PDB entry 7KC2 | electron microscopy, 2.67 A resolution | chains A and C of the 4 polymer chains in the assembly

# Chain A (and C)
Name: Alcohol dehydrogenase
Organism: Saccharomyces cerevisiae
Notes: EC 1.1.1.1; chain C of this document is another copy of the same molecule, construct and numbering; everything in this record applies to it too
UniProtKB: S5RZC2 (S5RZC2_YEASX); residues 1-347 here correspond to UniProt positions 2-348 (UniProt number = residue number + 1)
Amino-acid sequence (347 residues; row label = number of the first residue in the row):
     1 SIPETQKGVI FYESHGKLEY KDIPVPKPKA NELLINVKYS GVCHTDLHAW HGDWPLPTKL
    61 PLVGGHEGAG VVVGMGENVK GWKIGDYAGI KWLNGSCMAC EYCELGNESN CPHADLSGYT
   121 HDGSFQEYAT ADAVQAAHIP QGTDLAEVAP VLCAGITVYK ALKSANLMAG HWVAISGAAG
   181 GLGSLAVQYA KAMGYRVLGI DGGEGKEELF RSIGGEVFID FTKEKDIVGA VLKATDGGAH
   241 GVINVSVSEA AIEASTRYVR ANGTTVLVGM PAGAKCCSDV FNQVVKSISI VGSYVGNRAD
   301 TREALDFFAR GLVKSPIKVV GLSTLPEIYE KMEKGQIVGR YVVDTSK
Bound ions: Zn2+ site 1: C43, H66, C153; Zn2+ site 2: C97, C100, C103, C111
Residues lining bound ligands: NAD (nicotinamide-adenine-dinucleotide): C43, H44, T45, H48, W54, C153, T157, S176, G177, A179, G180, G181, L182, G183, I200, D201, G202, K206, F221, V245, S246, V247, S248, A251, V268, G269, M270, P271, S293, Y294, V295, M332, I337, R340

# Chain A / chain C interface
Contacting residue pairs - 19 pairs, chain A then chain C:
  N78(A) with N78(C), hydrogen bond
  M98(A) with V134(C); R298(C), hydrogen bond (backbone-side chain)
  A99(A) with R302(C), hydrogen bond (backbone-side chain)
  E101(A) with R302(C)
  C103(A) with R298(C)
  E104(A) with R298(C); A299(C); R302(C), salt bridge
  L105(A) with A299(C), hydrophobic
  V134(A) with M98(C)
  R298(A) with M98(C), hydrogen bond (side chain-backbone); C103(C); E104(C)
  A299(A) with E104(C); L105(C), hydrophobic
  R302(A) with A99(C), hydrogen bond (side chain-backbone); E101(C); E104(C), salt bridge
Also at the interface, not in a pair above, chain A (12 interface residues in all): C100
Also at the interface, not in a pair above, chain C (12 interface residues in all): C100

# In short
The chain A/chain C interface involves 12 residues from each chain, with 5 hydrogen bonds and 2 salt bridges.
Polar pairs include E104(A)-R302(C), N78(A)-N78(C) and M98(A)-R298(C). Bound to chain A: NAD. C43(A), H66(A)
and C153(A) form the Zn2+ site 1.
Chain A and chain C are both Alcohol dehydrogenase (Saccharomyces cerevisiae); the structure, Symmetry in
Yeast Alcohol Dehydrogenase 1 -Closed Form with NADH, was determined by electron microscopy (same publication
as 7KCB, 7KCQ and 7KJY).
